Entry 7YYH (electron microscopy, 8.90 A resolution (very low resolution: no residue pairs are listed; an interface is given only as per-side residue counts)); this record covers chains J and h of the 23 polymer chains in the assembly.

== Chain J ==
Molecule: 171-nt DNA strand
Sequence (171 nucleotides; numbered 3 to 173; the number before each row is that of its first residue):
     3 AATCTGCAAGTGGATATTTGGACCGCTTTGAGGCCTTCGTTGGAAACGGG
    53 AATATCTTCACATAAAAACTAAACAGAAGCATTCTCAGAAACTTCTTTGT
   103 GATGATTGCATTCAACTCACAGAGTTGAACATTCCTTTTGATAGAGCAGT
   153 TTTGAAACACTCTTTTTGTAG
Unresolved in the structure: 3-19, 173

== Chain h ==
Name: Histone H2B type 1-C/E/F/G/I
Organism: Homo sapiens
UniProtKB: P62807 (H2B1C_HUMAN); residues 0-125 here correspond to UniProt positions 1-126 (UniProt number = residue number + 1)
Chain sequence (126 residues; each row starts with the number of its first residue; numbering starts at 0):
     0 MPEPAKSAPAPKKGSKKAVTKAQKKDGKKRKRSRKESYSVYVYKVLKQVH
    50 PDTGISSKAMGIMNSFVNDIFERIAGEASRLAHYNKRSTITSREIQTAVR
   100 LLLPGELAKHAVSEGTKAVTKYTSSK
Unresolved in the structure: 0-32, 125
UniProt features mapped onto this chain:
  - modified residue: Pro1 (N-acetylproline), Glu2 (ADP-ribosyl glutamic acid), Lys5 (N6-(2-hydroxyisobutyryl)lysine), Ser6 (ADP-ribosylserine), Lys11 (N6-(beta-hydroxybutyryl)lysine), Lys12 (N6-(2-hydroxyisobutyryl)lysine), Ser14 (Phosphoserine), Lys15 (N6-acetyllysine), Lys16 (N6-(beta-hydroxybutyryl)lysine), Lys20 (N6-(2-hydroxyisobutyryl)lysine), Lys23 (N6-(2-hydroxyisobutyryl)lysine), Lys24 (N6-(2-hydroxyisobutyryl)lysine), Lys34 (N6-(2-hydroxyisobutyryl)lysine), Glu35 (PolyADP-ribosyl glutamic acid), Ser36 (Phosphoserine), Lys43 (N6-(2-hydroxyisobutyryl)lysine), Lys46 (N6-(2-hydroxyisobutyryl)lysine), Lys57 (N6,N6-dimethyllysine), Arg79 (Dimethylated arginine), Lys85 (N6,N6,N6-trimethyllysine) and 6 more in UniProt
  - glycosylation: Ser112 (O-linked (GlcNAc) serine)
  - cross-link (Glycyl lysine isopeptide (Lys-Gly)): Lys5 (interchain with G-Cter in SUMO2), Lys20 (interchain with G-Cter in SUMO2), Lys34 (interchain with G-Cter in ubiquitin), Lys120 (interchain with G-Cter in ubiquitin)

== How chain J and chain h interact ==
At this resolution (9 A) residue pairs are not listed: 6 residues of chain J and 10 of chain h lie at the interface.

== In short ==
6 residues of chain J and 10 residues of chain h are in contact.
Chain J is a 171-nt DNA strand and chain h is Histone H2B type 1-C/E/F/G/I (Homo sapiens); the structure,
Structure of the human CCANdeltaT CENP-A alpha-satellite complex, was determined by electron microscopy (same
publication as 7PB4, 7PB8, 7PII, 7PKN, 7R5R, 7R5S, 7R5V and 7YWX).
